6SJ7 - chains B and D of the 4 polymer chains in the assembly; structure by electron microscopy, 3.54 A resolution.

[Chain B]
Name: DNA damage-binding protein 1
Source organism: Homo sapiens
UniProt: Q16531 (DDB1_HUMAN); residue numbers follow UniProt; this construct covers 1-1140
Chain sequence (1140 residues; numbered 1 to 1140; the number before each row is that of its first residue):
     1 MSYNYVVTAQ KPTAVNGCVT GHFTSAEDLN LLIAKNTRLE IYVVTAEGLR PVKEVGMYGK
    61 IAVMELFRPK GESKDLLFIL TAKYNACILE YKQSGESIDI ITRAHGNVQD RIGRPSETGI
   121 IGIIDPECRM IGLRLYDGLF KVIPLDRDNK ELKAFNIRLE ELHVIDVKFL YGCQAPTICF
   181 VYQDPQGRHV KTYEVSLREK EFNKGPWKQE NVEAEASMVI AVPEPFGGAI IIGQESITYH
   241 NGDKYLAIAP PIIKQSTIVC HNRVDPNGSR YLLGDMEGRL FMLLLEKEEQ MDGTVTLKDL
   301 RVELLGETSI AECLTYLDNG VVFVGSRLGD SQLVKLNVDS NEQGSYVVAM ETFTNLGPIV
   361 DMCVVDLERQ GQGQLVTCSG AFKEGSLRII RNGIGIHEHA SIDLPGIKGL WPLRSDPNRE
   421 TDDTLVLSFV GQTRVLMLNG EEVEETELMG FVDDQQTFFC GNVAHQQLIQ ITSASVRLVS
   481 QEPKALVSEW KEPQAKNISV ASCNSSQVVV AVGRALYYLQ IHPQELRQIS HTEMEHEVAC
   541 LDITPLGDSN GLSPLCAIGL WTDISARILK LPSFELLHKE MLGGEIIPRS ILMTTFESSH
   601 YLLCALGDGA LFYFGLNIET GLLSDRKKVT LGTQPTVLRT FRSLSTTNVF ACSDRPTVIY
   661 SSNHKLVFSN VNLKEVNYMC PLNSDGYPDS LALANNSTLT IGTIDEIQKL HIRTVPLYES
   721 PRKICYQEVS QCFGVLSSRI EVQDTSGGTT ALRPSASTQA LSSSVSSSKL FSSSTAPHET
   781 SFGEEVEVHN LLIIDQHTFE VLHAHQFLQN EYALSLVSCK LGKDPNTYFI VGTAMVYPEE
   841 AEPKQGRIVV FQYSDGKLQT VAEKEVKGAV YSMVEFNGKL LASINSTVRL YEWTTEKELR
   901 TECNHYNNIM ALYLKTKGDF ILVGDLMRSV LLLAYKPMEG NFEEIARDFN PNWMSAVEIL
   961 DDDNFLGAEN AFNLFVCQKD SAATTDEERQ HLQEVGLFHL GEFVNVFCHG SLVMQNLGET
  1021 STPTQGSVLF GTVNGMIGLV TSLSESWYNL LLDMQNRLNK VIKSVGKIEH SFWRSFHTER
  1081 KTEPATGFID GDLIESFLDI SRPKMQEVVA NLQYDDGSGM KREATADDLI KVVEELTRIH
Not modelled in the structure: 184-187, 292, 394-708, 771-781, 907-909, 936-941, 982-984, 1014-1025, 1113-1123
Disulfides: C18-C313
Swiss-Prot annotation at these positions:
  - modified residue: S2 (N-acetylserine), K1067 (N6-acetyllysine), T1125 (Phosphothreonine)
  - cross-link: K1121 (Glycyl lysine isopeptide (Lys-Gly) (interchain with G-Cter in SUMO2))
  - natural variant: D184 to Q186 (deletion: In WHIKERS), R188 (R188Q: In WHIKERS; R188W: In WHIKERS), E213 (E213K: In WHIKERS), F429 (F429V: In WHIKERS)
  - mutagenesis: Y316 to N319 (Impairs interaction with DDA1), E537 (E537A: Slightly impairs interaction with CUL4A), W561 (W561A: Strongly impairs interaction with CUL4A), E840 to E842 (Impairs interaction with AMBRA1, DTL, DET1, DCAF1, DCAF5, DCAF11 and DCAF8), M910 to Y913 (Impairs interaction with AMBRA1, DTL and DCAF5), W953 (W953A: Impairs interaction with AMBRA1, ERCC8, DCAF5 and DCAF11)

[Chain D]
Name: DET1- and DDB1-associated protein 1
Source organism: Homo sapiens
UniProt: Q9BW61 (DDA1_HUMAN); numbering as in UniProt (aligned over 2-102)
Chain sequence (101 residues; numbered 2 to 102; the number before each row is that of its first residue):
     2 ADFLKGLPVY NKSNFSRFHA DSVCKASNRR PSVYLPTREY PSEQIIVTEK TNILLRYLHQ
    62 QWDKKNAAKK RDQEQVELEG ESSAPPRKVA RTDSPDMHED T
Not modelled in the structure: 2-4, 20-30, 68-102
Swiss-Prot annotation at these positions:
  - modified residue: A2 (N-acetylalanine), S33 (Phosphoserine), S95 (Phosphoserine)

[Chain B / chain D interface]
Pairs across the interface - 90 pairs, chain B then chain D:
  H22(B) - Y11(D)
  V44(B) - N15(D)
  V44(B) - F16(D)  hydrophobic
  T45(B) - N15(D)
  T45(B) - F16(D)  hydrogen bond (backbone-backbone)
  A46(B) - S14(D)
  A46(B) - F16(D)
  A46(B) - S17(D)  hydrogen bond (backbone-backbone)
  A46(B) - R18(D)  hydrogen bond (backbone-backbone)
  A46(B) - F19(D)  hydrogen bond (backbone-backbone)
  E47(B) - R18(D)
  E47(B) - F19(D)
  G48(B) - F16(D)
  G48(B) - F19(D)
  P51(B) - P32(D)  hydrophobic
  V52(B) - S33(D)
  K53(B) - P32(D)
  K53(B) - S33(D)
  K53(B) - Y35(D)
  E54(B) - P32(D)
  E54(B) - S33(D)  hydrogen bond (backbone-backbone)
  E54(B) - V34(D)
  E54(B) - Y35(D)  hydrogen bond (backbone-backbone)
  V55(B) - Y35(D)  hydrophobic
  A86(B) - I47(D)  hydrophobic
  I98(B) - Y35(D)
  D99(B) - Y35(D)
  I100(B) - Y35(D)
  R103(B) - E44(D)  salt bridge
  R103(B) - Q45(D)  hydrogen bond (backbone-backbone)
  A104(B) - Q45(D)
  H105(B) - S43(D)
  H105(B) - Q45(D)  hydrogen bond (backbone-backbone)
  H105(B) - I46(D)
  H105(B) - I47(D)  hydrogen bond (backbone-backbone)
  G106(B) - I47(D)
  N107(B) - T49(D)
  V108(B) - I47(D)  hydrophobic
  D110(B) - T49(D)
  K141(B) - T49(D)
  D146(B) - Q45(D)
  R147(B) - Q45(D)
  N149(B) - E44(D)
  K150(B) - E44(D)
  K150(B) - Q45(D)
  K150(B) - I46(D)  hydrogen bond (backbone-backbone)
  E151(B) - I46(D)
  L152(B) - Q45(D)
  L152(B) - I46(D)  hydrogen bond (backbone-backbone)
  L152(B) - V48(D)  hydrogen bond (backbone-backbone)
  K153(B) - V48(D)
  K153(B) - E50(D)  salt bridge
  A154(B) - V48(D)  hydrogen bond (backbone-backbone)
  A154(B) - T49(D)
  A154(B) - E50(D)  hydrogen bond (backbone-backbone)
  N156(B) - R57(D)  hydrogen bond (backbone-side chain)
  R158(B) - I54(D)
  E199(B) - Q61(D)
  K200(B) - R57(D)  hydrogen bond (backbone-side chain)
  E201(B) - Q61(D)  hydrogen bond
  V264(B) - P9(D)
  D265(B) - P9(D)
  R270(B) - L5(D)  hydrogen bond (side chain-backbone)
  R270(B) - K6(D)
  R270(B) - G7(D)
  R270(B) - L8(D)
  L305(B) - K6(D)
  Y316(B) - L8(D)
  Y316(B) - P9(D)  hydrogen bond (side chain-backbone)
  D318(B) - Y11(D)
  D318(B) - N15(D)  hydrogen bond
  N319(B) - P9(D)  hydrogen bond (backbone-backbone)
  N319(B) - V10(D)
  N319(B) - N12(D)  hydrogen bond (side chain-backbone)
  N319(B) - K13(D)
  N319(B) - N15(D)  hydrogen bond (side chain-backbone)
  G320(B) - L8(D)
  V321(B) - F16(D)  hydrophobic
  L336(B) - L8(D)  hydrophobic
  N337(B) - K6(D)
  V338(B) - K6(D)
  M350(B) - F19(D)  hydrophobic
  E351(B) - F19(D)
  I1062(B) - P37(D)
  K1063(B) - P37(D)  hydrogen bond (backbone-backbone)
  K1063(B) - T38(D)
  K1063(B) - E40(D)
  K1067(B) - E40(D)  salt bridge
  D1099(B) - L36(D)
  K1104(B) - T38(D)
Also at the interface, not in a pair above, chain B (69 interface residues in all): K11, L29, L49, T102, L139, I143, D148, F155, M282, L284, L317, L333, Y346, V1061
Also at the interface, not in a pair above, chain D (35 interface residues in all): P42

[Summary]
69 residues of chain B face 35 of chain D across their interface, with 24 hydrogen bonds and 3 salt bridges.
Among the polar pairs are R103(B)-E44(D), K153(B)-E50(D) and K1067(B)-E40(D). UniProt lists 14 mutagenesis
sites on chain B.
Here chain B is DNA damage-binding protein 1 and chain D is DET1- and DDB1-associated protein 1, both from
Homo sapiens. Entry 6SJ7 (Structure of the human DDB1-DDA1-DCAF15 E3 ubiquitin ligase bound to RBM39 and
Indisulam) was determined by electron microscopy (same publication as 6UD7 and 6UE5).
